Entry 2PK9 (X-ray diffraction, 2.91 A resolution); this record covers chains A and B.

# Chain A
Name: Cyclin-dependent protein kinase PHO85
From: Saccharomyces cerevisiae
Notes: EC 2.7.11.22
UniProtKB: P17157 (PHO85_YEAST); numbering as in UniProt (aligned over 1-305)
Amino-acid sequence (317 residues; each row starts with the number of its first residue):
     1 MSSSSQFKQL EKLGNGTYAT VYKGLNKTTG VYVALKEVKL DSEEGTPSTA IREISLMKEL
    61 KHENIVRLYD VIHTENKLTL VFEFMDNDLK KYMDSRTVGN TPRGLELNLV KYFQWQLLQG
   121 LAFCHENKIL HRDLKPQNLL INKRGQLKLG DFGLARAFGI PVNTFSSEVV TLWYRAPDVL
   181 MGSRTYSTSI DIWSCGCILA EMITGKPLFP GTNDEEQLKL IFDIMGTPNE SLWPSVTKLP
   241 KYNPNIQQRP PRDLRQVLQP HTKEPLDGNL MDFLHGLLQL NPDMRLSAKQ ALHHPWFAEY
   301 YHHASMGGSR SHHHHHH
Unresolved in the structure: 1-6, 41, 74-75, 98-102, 302-317
Construct notes: expression tag (306-317)

# Chain B
Name: PHO85 cyclin PHO80
From: Saccharomyces cerevisiae
UniProtKB: P20052 (PHO80_YEAST); residue numbers follow UniProt; this construct covers 1-293
Amino-acid sequence (293 residues; each row starts with the number of its first residue):
     1 MESTSGERSE NIHEDQGIPK VILPADFNKC SRTDLVVLIS RMLVSLIAIN ENSATKKSDD
    61 QITLTRYHSK IPPNISIFNY FIRLTKFSSL EHCVLMTSLY YIDLLQTVYP DFTLNSLTAH
   121 RFLLTATTVA TKGLCDSFST NAHYAKVGGV RCHELNILEN DFLKRVNYRI IPRDHNITLC
   181 SIEQKQKKFV IDKNALGSLD LDSYSYVNRP KSGYNVLDKY YRRIVQLVGS FNASPDKSRK
   241 VDYVLPPNID IVSESGSQTT QLKGSSSPNS HSSQKRYSEA KDAHIYNKRS KPD
Unresolved in the structure: 1-16, 54-61, 195-204, 249-293
Swiss-Prot annotation at these positions:
  - modified residue (Phosphoserine): Ser234, Ser267
  - mutagenesis: Leu163 (L163S: Temperature-sensitive allele), Gly229 (G229D: In PHO80-1)
From the paper describing this entry:
  - mutagenesis - D136N: abolished signaling (citing earlier work)
  - specificity-determining residues: Phe138 (proposed by the authors, not directly observed)
  - mutagenesis - C30Y, L38F, R41Q, F138A, F138E (15.7-fold), G229D: decreased catalytic activity on Pho4
  - mutagenesis - F138A (7.8-fold): decreased catalytic activity on SPVI
  - mutagenesis - F138A: decreased catalytic activity on SPVA

# Chain A / chain B interface
Contacting residue pairs (56):
  Ser42(A) with Asn156(B)
  Glu43(A) with Thr140(B); Asn141(B), hydrogen bond (backbone-backbone); Ala142(B), hydrogen bond (backbone-backbone)
  Glu44(A) with Lys132(B), hydrogen bond (backbone-side chain); Asn141(B), hydrogen bond (backbone-side chain)
  Gly45(A) with Asn141(B); Asn156(B); Glu159(B)
  Thr46(A) with Lys132(B), hydrogen bond (backbone-side chain); Glu159(B), hydrogen bond
  Ser48(A) with Lys132(B), hydrogen bond (side chain-backbone); Phe138(B)
  Ile51(A) with Lys132(B); Gly133(B); Glu159(B); Leu163(B), hydrophobic; Ile170(B), hydrophobic
  Arg52(A) with Lys132(B); Gly133(B), hydrogen bond (side chain-backbone); Leu134(B); Cys135(B), hydrogen bond (side chain-backbone)
  Ile54(A) with Tyr168(B), hydrophobic
  Ser55(A) with Tyr168(B); Ile170(B); Ile171(B)
  Leu56(A) with Ile171(B), hydrophobic
  Lys58(A) with Asn167(B), hydrogen bond; Glu183(B), salt bridge
  Glu59(A) with Arg169(B), salt bridge; Arg173(B), salt bridge
  His73(A) with Asn160(B); Lys164(B); Tyr168(B), hydrogen bond
  Leu78(A) with Tyr168(B)
  Glu126(A) with Ser212(B), hydrogen bond (backbone-side chain)
  Asn127(A) with Arg173(B), hydrogen bond; Ser212(B); Tyr214(B), hydrogen bond (backbone-side chain)
  Arg132(A) with Asp136(B), salt bridge
  Arg156(A) with Leu134(B); Asp136(B), salt bridge
  Gly159(A) with Tyr214(B)
  Ile160(A) with Pro172(B); Tyr214(B), hydrophobic
  Pro161(A) with Asn28(B); Cys93(B), hydrogen bond (backbone-side chain)
  Val162(A) with Glu91(B); Cys93(B), hydrophobic; Leu134(B); Cys135(B), hydrophobic
  Asn163(A) with Glu91(B), hydrogen bond (backbone-side chain); Asp136(B)
  Thr164(A) with Asp136(B)
  Phe165(A) with Asp136(B), hydrogen bond (backbone-side chain); Ser137(B)
Interface residues without a listed pair, chain A (31 interface residues in all): Pro47, Val71, Lys128, Ile129, Ala157
Interface residues without a listed pair, chain B (33 interface residues in all): Thr131, Cys152, Tyr206, Lys211, Leu217
Interface features reported in the paper:
  - specific contacts: Arg132(A)-Asp136(B) (salt bridge)

# Summary
The interface between chain A and chain B involves 31 residues on one side and 33 on the other; the contacts
include 17 hydrogen bonds and 5 salt bridges. Polar pairs include Lys58(A)-Glu183(B), Glu59(A)-Arg169(B) and
Glu59(A)-Arg173(B). The paper describes a salt bridge between Arg132(A) and Asp136(B). From the paper: C30Y,
L38F and R41Q of chain B, among others, reduce catalytic activity on Pho4; the specificity determinant
Phe138(B); 7 substitutions were tested in all.
Here chain A is Cyclin-dependent protein kinase PHO85 and chain B is PHO85 cyclin PHO80, both from
Saccharomyces cerevisiae. Entry 2PK9 (Structure of the Pho85-Pho80 CDK-cyclin Complex of the
Phosphate-responsive Signal Transduction Pathway) was determined by X-ray diffraction, deposited together with
2PMI.
